Entry 4PBV (X-ray diffraction, 2.50 A resolution); this record covers chains A and C.

Chain A:
Name: NT-3 growth factor receptor
Source organism: Gallus gallus
Notes: EC 2.7.10.1
UniProtKB: Q91044 (NTRK3_CHICK); residue numbers follow UniProt; this construct covers 32-62, 78-302
Chain sequence (268 residues; each row starts with the number of its first residue; note: 15 numbers in that range are skipped by the numbering (no residue carries them; nothing is unmodelled there)):
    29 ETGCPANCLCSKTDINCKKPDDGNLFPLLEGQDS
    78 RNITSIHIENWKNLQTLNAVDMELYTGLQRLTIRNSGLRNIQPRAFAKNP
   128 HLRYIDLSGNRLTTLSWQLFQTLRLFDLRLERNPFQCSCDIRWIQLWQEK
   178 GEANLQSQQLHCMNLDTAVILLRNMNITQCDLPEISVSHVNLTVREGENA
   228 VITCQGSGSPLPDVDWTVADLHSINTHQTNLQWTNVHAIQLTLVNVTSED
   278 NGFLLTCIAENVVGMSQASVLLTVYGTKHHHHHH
Unresolved in the structure: 258-261, 305-311
Sequence notes: expression tag (29-31, 303-311); engineered mutation Q163 (Asn in Q91044), Q232 (Asn in Q91044), Q259 (Asn in Q91044), Q267 (Asn in Q91044), Q294 (Asn in Q91044)
Cystine bridges: C32-C38, C36-C45, C164-C189, C166-C207, C231-C284
Covalently attached groups: N-acetylglucosamine (NAG) linked to N79, N203, N272
Swiss-Prot annotation at these positions:
  - glycosylation (N-linked (GlcNAc...) asparagine): N79, N203, N218, N272
From the paper describing this entry:
  - mutagenesis - D240A/D242A: abolished binding to Protein-tyrosine phosphatase CRYPalpha1 isoform (chain C)
  - mutagenesis - D240A/D242A: abolished signaling in response to rat hippocampal neurons
  - post-translational modification sites: N79, N203, N272
  - mutagenesis - D240A/D242A: abolished signaling in response to presynaptic differentiation

Chain C:
Name: Protein-tyrosine phosphatase CRYPalpha1 isoform
Source organism: Gallus gallus
UniProtKB: Q90815 (Q90815_CHICK); residues 29-316 here = UniProt positions 29-316
Chain sequence (299 residues; numbered 26 to 324; the number before each row is that of its first residue):
    26 ETGESPPVFIKKPVDQIGVSGGVASFVCQATGDPKPRVTWNKKGKKVNSQ
    76 RFETIEFDESAGAVLRIQPLRTPRDENIYECVAQNPHGEVTVHAKLTVLR
   126 EDQLPPGFPNIDMGPQLKVVERTRTATMLCAASGNPDPEITWFKDFLPVD
   176 PSTSNGRIKQLRSGGLQIESSEETDQGKYECVASNSAGVRYSSPANLYVR
   226 VRRVAPRFSILPVSHEIMPGGNVNITCVAVGSPMPYVKWMQGAEDLTPED
   276 DMPVGRNVLELTDVKDSANYTCVAMSSLGVIEAVAQITVKSKGHHHHHH
Unresolved in the structure: 26-28, 68-71, 228-324
Sequence notes: expression tag (26-28, 317-324)
Cystine bridges: C53-C106, C155-C206
From the paper describing this entry:
  - specificity-determining residues: S74, P98
  - mutagenesis - K67A/K68A/K70A/K71A, N73S/S74N: unchanged binding to NT-3 growth factor receptor (chain A)
  - mutagenesis - R96A/R99A, Y223S: abolished binding to NT-3 growth factor receptor (chain A)
  - mutagenesis - R227A/R228A: decreased binding to NT-3 growth factor receptor (chain A)

Chain A / chain C interface:
Residue-residue contacts (38; chain A residue first):
  L53(A) - E198(C)
  E58(A) - R225(C)
  E58(A) - V226(C)  hydrogen bond (side chain-backbone)
  V97(A) - G202(C)
  V97(A) - K203(C)
  V97(A) - N221(C)
  V97(A) - Y223(C)  hydrogen bond (backbone-side chain)
  E100(A) - K203(C)  salt bridge
  E100(A) - N221(C)  hydrogen bond
  L101(A) - Y223(C)
  P120(A) - E78(C)
  R121(A) - Q75(C)  hydrogen bond (side chain-backbone)
  R121(A) - E78(C)  salt bridge
  Q145(A) - Q75(C)
  Q148(A) - Q75(C)  hydrogen bond
  L238(A) - V72(C)
  P239(A) - V72(C)
  D240(A) - V72(C)
  D240(A) - N73(C)
  D240(A) - S74(C)  hydrogen bond
  D240(A) - R99(C)  salt bridge
  V241(A) - R99(C)  hydrogen bond (backbone-side chain)
  D242(A) - R76(C)
  D242(A) - R96(C)  salt bridge
  D242(A) - R99(C)  salt bridge
  I251(A) - R125(C)
  I251(A) - D127(C)
  T253(A) - T97(C)
  T253(A) - P98(C)
  H254(A) - R96(C)
  H254(A) - T97(C)  hydrogen bond (backbone-backbone)
  H254(A) - P98(C)
  H254(A) - R99(C)  hydrogen bond (backbone-backbone)
  Q255(A) - P98(C)
  H264(A) - R99(C)
  I266(A) - R99(C)
  E287(A) - Q75(C)  hydrogen bond
  V289(A) - N73(C)
Also at the interface, not in a pair above, chain A (26 interface residues in all): L56, D98, W243, T256
Also at the interface, not in a pair above, chain C (23 interface residues in all): D170, F171, Q201, V224
Interface features reported in the paper:
  - specific contacts: E100(A)-K203(C) (salt bridge), R121(A)-E78(C) (salt bridge), Q148(A)-Q75(C), D242(A)-R99(C) (salt bridge), H254(A)-T97(C) (backbone contact), E287(A)-Q75(C), S74(C)-D240(A)
  - interface residues, chain A: D240(A), D242(A)
  - hot spots on chain A (mutagenesis) - D240A/D242A: abolished binding to RPTPsigma
  - interface residues, chain C: R96(C), R99(C)
  - hot spots on chain C (mutagenesis) - N73S/S74N: decreased binding to TrkC
  - hot spots on chain C (mutagenesis) - R96A/R99A: abolished binding to TrkC

Summary:
The interface between chain A and chain C involves 26 residues on one side and 23 on the other; the contacts
include 10 hydrogen bonds and 5 salt bridges. Polar contacts include E100(A)-K203(C), R121(A)-E78(C) and
D240(A)-R99(C). The authors report salt bridges between E100(A) and K203(C), R121(A) and E78(C) and D242(A)
and R99(C); contacts between Q148(A) and Q75(C), E287(A) and Q75(C) and S74(C) and D240(A); a backbone contact
between H254(A) and T97(C). The paper reports that R96A/R99A and Y223S of chain C abolish binding to NT-3
growth factor receptor (chain A); interface residues D240(A), D242(A) and R96(C) among others; 6 substitutions
were tested in all.
Here chain A is NT-3 growth factor receptor and chain C is Protein-tyrosine phosphatase CRYPalpha1 isoform,
both from Gallus gallus. Entry 4PBV (Crystal structure of chicken receptor protein tyrosine phosphatase sigma
in complex with TrkC) was determined by X-ray diffraction (same publication as 4PBW and 4PBX).
